8CVO - chains M and S of the 9 polymer chains in the assembly; structure by electron microscopy, 2.95 A resolution.

[Chain M]
Name: 30S ribosomal protein S10
Source organism: Cutibacterium acnes
Reference sequence: A0A085B5E4 (A0A085B5E4_CUTAC); residues 1-103 here = UniProt positions 1-103
Chain sequence (103 residues; row label = number of the first residue in the row):
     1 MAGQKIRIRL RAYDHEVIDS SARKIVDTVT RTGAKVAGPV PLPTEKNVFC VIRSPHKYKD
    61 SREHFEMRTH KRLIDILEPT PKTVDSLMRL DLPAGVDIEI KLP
Disordered / not traced: 1-4, 103

[Chain S]
Name: 30S ribosomal protein S14 type Z
Source organism: Cutibacterium acnes
Reference sequence: A0A2B7JMX1 (A0A2B7JMX1_CUTAC); residue numbers follow UniProt; this construct covers 1-61
Chain sequence (61 residues; numbered 1 to 61; the number before each row is that of its first residue):
     1 MAKTALKVKA ARKPKFGVRA YTRCQRCGRP HSVYRKFGLC RICLREMAHA GQLPGVTKSS
    61 W
Disordered / not traced: 1
Bound ions: Zn2+: C24, C27, C40, C43

[How chain M and chain S interact]
Contacting residue pairs - 29 pairs, chain M then chain S:
  Y13(M) - P54(S)  hydrophobic
  Y13(M) - G55(S)
  F49(M) - Y34(S)  hydrophobic
  C50(M) - Y34(S)  hydrogen bond (backbone-side chain)
  V51(M) - Y34(S)
  V51(M) - R41(S)
  V51(M) - L44(S)  hydrophobic
  I52(M) - R41(S)
  R53(M) - R45(S)
  S54(M) - R41(S)  hydrogen bond (backbone-side chain)
  P55(M) - R41(S)  hydrogen bond (backbone-side chain)
  E63(M) - R45(S)  salt bridge
  E63(M) - H49(S)  salt bridge
  E63(M) - K58(S)  salt bridge
  H64(M) - K58(S)
  H64(M) - S59(S)  hydrogen bond (backbone-backbone)
  H64(M) - W61(S)
  F65(M) - A48(S)  hydrophobic
  F65(M) - V56(S)  hydrophobic
  F65(M) - T57(S)
  F65(M) - S59(S)
  E66(M) - G55(S)
  E66(M) - V56(S)
  E66(M) - T57(S)  hydrogen bond
  E66(M) - K58(S)
  E66(M) - S59(S)
  M67(M) - K36(S)
  M67(M) - G55(S)
  R68(M) - G55(S)
Other interface residues (no listed pair), chain M (16 interface residues in all): V48, H56
Other interface residues (no listed pair), chain S (16 interface residues in all): F37, I42

[Overview]
The chain M/chain S interface involves 16 residues from each chain, with 5 hydrogen bonds and 3 salt bridges.
Polar pairs include E63(M)-R45(S), E63(M)-H49(S) and E63(M)-K58(S). C24(S), C27(S), C40(S) and C43(S)
coordinate Zn2+.
Here chain M is 30S ribosomal protein S10 and chain S is 30S ribosomal protein S14 type Z, both from
Cutibacterium acnes. Entry 8CVO (Cutibacterium acnes 30S ribosomal subunit with Sarecycline bound, head domain
only in the local refined map) was determined by electron microscopy (same publication as 8CWO).
